Entry 7MH5 (X-ray diffraction, 2.85 A resolution); this record covers chains L and M of the 3 polymer chains in the assembly.

# Chain L
Protein: Reaction center protein L chain
Organism: Rhodobacter sphaeroides
UniProt: P0C0Y8 (RCEL_RHOSH); residues 0-281 here correspond to UniProt positions 1-282 (UniProt number = residue number + 1)
Chain sequence (282 residues; each row starts with the number of its first residue; numbering starts at 0):
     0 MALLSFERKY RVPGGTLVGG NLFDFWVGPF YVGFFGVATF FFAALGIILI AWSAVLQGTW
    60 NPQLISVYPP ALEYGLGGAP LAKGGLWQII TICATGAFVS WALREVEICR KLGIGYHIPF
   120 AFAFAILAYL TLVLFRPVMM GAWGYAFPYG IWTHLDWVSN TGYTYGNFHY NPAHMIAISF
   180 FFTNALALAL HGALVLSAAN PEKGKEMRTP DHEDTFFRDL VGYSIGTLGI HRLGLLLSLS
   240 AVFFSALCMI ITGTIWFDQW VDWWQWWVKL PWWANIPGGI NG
Not modelled in the structure: 0

# Chain M
Protein: Reaction center protein M chain
Organism: Rhodobacter sphaeroides
UniProt: P0C0Y9 (RCEM_RHOSH); residues 0-307 here correspond to UniProt positions 1-308 (UniProt number = residue number + 1)
Chain sequence (308 residues; row label = number of the first residue in the row; numbering starts at 0):
     0 MAEYQNIFSQ VQVRGPADLG MTEDVNLANR SGVGPFSTLL GWFGNAQLGP IYLGSLGVLS
    60 LFSGLMWFFT IGIWFWYQAG WNPAVFLRDL FFFSLEPPAP EYGLSFAAPL KEGGLWLIAS
   120 FFMFVAVWSW WGRTYLRAQA LGMGKHTAWA FLSAIWLWMV LGFIRPILMG SWSEAVPYGI
   180 FSHLDWTNNF SLVHGNLFYN PFHGLSIAFL YGSALLFAMH GATILAVSRF GGERELEQIA
   240 DRGTAAERAA LFWRWTMGFN ATMEGIHRWA IWMAVLVTLT GGIGILLSGT VVDNWYVWGQ
   300 NHGMAPLN
Not modelled in the structure: 0-2, 303-307
Modified residues: Tyr210 (3,5-diiodotyrosine; TYI)
Curated features (UniProtKB/Swiss-Prot):
  - binding site ((7R,8Z)-bacteriochlorophyll b): His182, His202
  - binding site (Fe cation): His219, Glu234, His266
  - binding site (a ubiquinone): Trp252

# Interface between chain L and chain M
Residue-residue contacts - 213 pairs, chain L then chain M:
  Leu3(L) - Arg253(M)
  Leu3(L) - Asn259(M)
  Phe5(L) - Arg241(M)
  Phe5(L) - Glu246(M)
  Glu6(L) - Leu250(M)
  Glu6(L) - Arg253(M)  salt bridge
  Glu6(L) - Trp254(M)  hydrogen bond
  Lys8(L) - Glu246(M)  salt bridge
  Tyr9(L) - Thr243(M)  hydrogen bond
  Tyr9(L) - Glu246(M)  hydrogen bond
  Tyr9(L) - Arg247(M)
  Tyr9(L) - Leu250(M)  hydrophobic
  Tyr9(L) - Trp254(M)
  Arg10(L) - Trp254(M)
  Trp25(L) - Trp254(M)
  Pro28(L) - Arg253(M)
  Pro28(L) - Trp254(M)
  Pro28(L) - Gly257(M)
  Phe29(L) - Trp254(M)
  Phe29(L) - Thr255(M)
  Phe29(L) - Met256(M)
  Phe29(L) - Gly257(M)
  Tyr30(L) - Trp254(M)  hydrogen bond (backbone-backbone)
  Trp100(L) - Thr255(M)
  Arg103(L) - Trp254(M)  hydrogen bond (side chain-backbone)
  Arg103(L) - Thr255(M)  hydrogen bond (side chain-backbone)
  Glu104(L) - Phe251(M)
  Glu104(L) - Trp252(M)
  Glu104(L) - Thr255(M)
  Ile107(L) - Phe251(M)  hydrophobic
  Ile107(L) - Trp254(M)
  Ile107(L) - Thr255(M)
  Cys108(L) - Phe251(M)  hydrophobic
  Lys110(L) - Trp254(M)
  Leu111(L) - Arg247(M)  hydrogen bond (backbone-side chain)
  Leu111(L) - Leu250(M)
  Leu111(L) - Phe251(M)
  Leu111(L) - Trp254(M)  hydrophobic
  Gly112(L) - Arg228(M)  hydrogen bond (backbone-side chain)
  Gly112(L) - Phe229(M)
  Ile113(L) - Ala225(M)
  Ile113(L) - Val226(M)  hydrophobic
  Ile113(L) - Arg228(M)
  Ile113(L) - Phe229(M)  hydrophobic
  Ile113(L) - Phe251(M)  hydrophobic
  Gly114(L) - Ala225(M)  hydrogen bond (backbone-backbone)
  Gly114(L) - Arg228(M)
  His116(L) - Gln4(M)  hydrogen bond (side chain-backbone)
  His116(L) - Ala221(M)
  His116(L) - Leu224(M)
  His116(L) - Ala225(M)  hydrogen bond (side chain-backbone)
  Ile117(L) - Ala221(M)
  Ile117(L) - Thr222(M)
  Ile117(L) - Phe251(M)  hydrophobic
  Ile117(L) - Trp252(M)  hydrophobic
  Trp151(L) - Phe197(M)
  Leu154(L) - Phe197(M)
  Val157(L) - Phe197(M)  hydrophobic
  Ser158(L) - Phe197(M)
  Tyr162(L) - Asn187(M)  hydrogen bond
  Tyr162(L) - Leu191(M)
  Asn166(L) - Leu183(M)
  Asn166(L) - Asn187(M)
  His168(L) - Leu183(M)  hydrogen bond (side chain-backbone)
  His168(L) - Thr186(M)
  Tyr169(L) - Phe180(M)
  Tyr169(L) - Asp184(M)  hydrogen bond
  Met174(L) - Phe180(M)  hydrophobic
  Met174(L) - Leu183(M)  hydrophobic
  Phe180(L) - Leu209(M)
  Phe180(L) - Tyr210(M)
  Phe180(L) - Ala213(M)  hydrophobic
  Asn183(L) - Ser212(M)
  Asn183(L) - Ala213(M)
  Asn183(L) - Phe216(M)
  Ala184(L) - Ala273(M)
  Ala186(L) - Phe216(M)
  Leu187(L) - Ser212(M)
  Leu187(L) - Phe216(M)  hydrophobic
  Leu187(L) - Ala269(M)  hydrophobic
  Ala188(L) - Ala273(M)
  His190(L) - His219(M)
  His190(L) - Glu234(M)  salt bridge
  His190(L) - His266(M)  hydrogen bond
  Gly191(L) - His266(M)
  Ala192(L) - His145(M)
  Ala192(L) - Thr146(M)
  Ala192(L) - Ile270(M)  hydrophobic
  Val194(L) - Glu234(M)
  Val194(L) - Leu235(M)
  Val194(L) - His266(M)
  Leu195(L) - His145(M)
  Leu195(L) - Glu263(M)
  Leu195(L) - His266(M)
  Leu195(L) - Arg267(M)
  Leu195(L) - Ile270(M)  hydrophobic
  Ser196(L) - Met142(M)
  Ser196(L) - Gly143(M)  hydrogen bond (backbone-backbone)
  Ser196(L) - His145(M)  hydrogen bond (backbone-side chain)
  Ala197(L) - Leu235(M)  hydrophobic
  Ala198(L) - Leu235(M)
  Asn199(L) - Gly143(M)
  Asn199(L) - His145(M)
  Asn199(L) - Glu263(M)  hydrogen bond
  Asn199(L) - Arg267(M)
  Pro200(L) - Gly141(M)
  Pro200(L) - Gly143(M)
  Glu201(L) - Gln138(M)
  Glu201(L) - Gly141(M)  hydrogen bond (backbone-backbone)
  Glu201(L) - Met142(M)
  Glu201(L) - Lys144(M)  salt bridge
  Met206(L) - Leu235(M)
  Met206(L) - Ala239(M)  hydrophobic
  Arg207(L) - Glu22(M)
  Arg207(L) - Leu140(M)  hydrogen bond (side chain-backbone)
  Arg207(L) - Gly141(M)
  Arg207(L) - Met142(M)
  Arg207(L) - Leu235(M)
  Thr208(L) - Leu235(M)
  Pro209(L) - Leu235(M)
  Asp210(L) - Met20(M)
  His211(L) - Met20(M)
  His211(L) - Glu22(M)  salt bridge
  His211(L) - Leu140(M)
  His211(L) - Met142(M)
  Glu212(L) - Leu235(M)
  Asp213(L) - Asn44(M)
  Thr214(L) - Gly19(M)
  Thr214(L) - Met20(M)  hydrogen bond (side chain-backbone)
  Thr214(L) - Arg29(M)
  Phe215(L) - Thr133(M)
  Phe215(L) - Arg136(M)
  Phe215(L) - Ala137(M)
  Phe215(L) - Leu140(M)
  Phe215(L) - Met142(M)  hydrophobic
  Phe215(L) - Thr146(M)
  Arg217(L) - Asp17(M)
  Arg217(L) - Asn44(M)
  Arg217(L) - Gln46(M)
  Arg217(L) - Gly48(M)
  Arg217(L) - Pro49(M)
  Arg217(L) - Ile50(M)
  Asp218(L) - Val24(M)
  Asp218(L) - Arg29(M)  salt bridge
  Asp218(L) - Ile50(M)
  Asp218(L) - Tyr51(M)  hydrogen bond (backbone-backbone)
  Asp218(L) - Arg132(M)  hydrogen bond (backbone-side chain)
  Leu219(L) - Trp129(M)
  Leu219(L) - Arg132(M)  hydrogen bond (backbone-side chain)
  Leu219(L) - Thr133(M)
  Val220(L) - Ile50(M)
  Val220(L) - Trp129(M)  hydrophobic
  Gly221(L) - Leu47(M)
  Gly221(L) - Gly48(M)  hydrogen bond (backbone-backbone)
  Gly221(L) - Pro49(M)
  Gly221(L) - Ile50(M)
  Tyr222(L) - Gly43(M)
  Tyr222(L) - Asn44(M)  hydrogen bond (side chain-backbone)
  Tyr222(L) - Gln46(M)
  Ser223(L) - Asn44(M)  hydrogen bond (backbone-side chain)
  Ile224(L) - Gly43(M)
  Ile224(L) - Asn44(M)  hydrogen bond (backbone-backbone)
  Gly225(L) - Asn44(M)
  Thr226(L) - Glu232(M)
  Leu227(L) - Asn5(M)
  Leu227(L) - Leu224(M)  hydrophobic
  Leu227(L) - Glu232(M)
  Gly228(L) - Phe42(M)
  Ile229(L) - Phe216(M)
  His230(L) - His219(M)  hydrogen bond
  His230(L) - Gly220(M)
  His230(L) - Ile223(M)
  His230(L) - Glu234(M)  salt bridge
  Arg231(L) - Tyr3(M)
  Arg231(L) - Asn5(M)  hydrogen bond (side chain-backbone)
  Arg231(L) - Ile6(M)  hydrogen bond (side chain-backbone)
  Arg231(L) - Phe7(M)  hydrogen bond (side chain-backbone)
  Arg231(L) - Ser8(M)  hydrogen bond
  Arg231(L) - Trp41(M)
  Arg231(L) - Phe42(M)  hydrogen bond (side chain-backbone)
  Leu232(L) - Phe42(M)
  Gly233(L) - Phe216(M)
  Leu234(L) - Ala217(M)
  Leu234(L) - Leu224(M)  hydrophobic
  Ser237(L) - Ala213(M)
  Ser237(L) - Ala217(M)
  Trp263(L) - Phe90(M)  hydrophobic
  Trp263(L) - Phe180(M)  hydrophobic
  Trp266(L) - Leu86(M)  hydrogen bond (side chain-backbone)
  Trp266(L) - Arg87(M)  hydrogen bond (side chain-backbone)
  Val267(L) - Arg87(M)
  Val267(L) - Phe91(M)  hydrophobic
  Trp272(L) - Ala83(M)
  Trp272(L) - Leu86(M)  hydrophobic
  Trp272(L) - Arg87(M)  hydrogen bond (backbone-side chain)
  Ala273(L) - Arg87(M)
  Ile275(L) - Asn81(M)
  Ile275(L) - Ala83(M)  hydrophobic
  Ile275(L) - Val84(M)  hydrophobic
  Ile275(L) - Arg87(M)  hydrogen bond (backbone-side chain)
  Pro276(L) - Val84(M)
  Gly277(L) - Arg87(M)  hydrogen bond (backbone-side chain)
  Gly278(L) - Gln77(M)
  Gly278(L) - Val84(M)
  Gly278(L) - Asp88(M)
  Ile279(L) - Gln77(M)
  Ile279(L) - Asp88(M)  hydrogen bond (backbone-side chain)
  Ile279(L) - Phe91(M)
  Ile279(L) - Phe92(M)  hydrophobic
  Asn280(L) - Arg87(M)
  Asn280(L) - Asp88(M)  hydrogen bond (backbone-side chain)
  Asn280(L) - Phe91(M)
  Gly281(L) - Arg87(M)
Other interface residues (no listed pair), chain L (97 interface residues in all): Ala1, Ala120, Asp155, Phe181, Leu189, Leu193, Lys204, Leu235
Other interface residues (no listed pair), chain M (100 interface residues in all): Leu39, Ala78, Ala149, Asn195, Tyr198, Leu215, Met218, Ile238, Ala249

# Overview
Chain L and chain M form an interface of 97 and 100 residues respectively; the contacts include 41 hydrogen
bonds and 7 salt bridges. Among the polar pairs are Glu6(L)-Arg253(M), Lys8(L)-Glu246(M) and
His190(L)-Glu234(M).
Here chain L is Reaction center protein L chain and chain M is Reaction center protein M chain, both from
Rhodobacter sphaeroides. Entry 7MH5 (Crystal structure of R. sphaeroides Photosynthetic Reaction Center
variant; Y(M210)3-iodotyrosine) was determined by X-ray diffraction, deposited together with 7MH3, 7MH4, 7MH8
and 7MH9.
